PDB entry 9NNO | X-ray diffraction, 1.80 A resolution | chain A

[Chain A]
Protein: Cholesterol 24-hydroxylase
Organism: Homo sapiens
Notes: EC 1.14.14.25
UniProt: Q9Y6A2 (CP46A_HUMAN); residue numbers follow UniProt; this construct covers 28-494
Chain sequence (474 residues; row label = number of the first residue in the row):
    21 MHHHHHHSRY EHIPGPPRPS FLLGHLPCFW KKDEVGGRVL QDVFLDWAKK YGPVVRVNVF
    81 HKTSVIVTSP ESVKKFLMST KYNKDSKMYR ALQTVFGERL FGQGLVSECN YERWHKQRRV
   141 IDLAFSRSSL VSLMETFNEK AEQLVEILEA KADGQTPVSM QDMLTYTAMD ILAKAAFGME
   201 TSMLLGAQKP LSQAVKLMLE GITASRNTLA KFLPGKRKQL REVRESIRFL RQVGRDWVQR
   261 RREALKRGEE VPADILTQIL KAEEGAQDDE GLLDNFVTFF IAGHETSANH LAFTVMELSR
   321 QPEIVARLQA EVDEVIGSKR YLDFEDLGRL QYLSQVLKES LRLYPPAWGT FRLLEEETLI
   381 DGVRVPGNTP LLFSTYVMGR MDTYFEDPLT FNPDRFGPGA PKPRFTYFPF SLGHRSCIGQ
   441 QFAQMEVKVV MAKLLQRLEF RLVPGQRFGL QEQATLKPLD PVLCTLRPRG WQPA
Not modelled in the structure: 21-27, 38-56, 226-235, 492-494
Differences from the reference sequence: initiating methionine (21); expression tag (22-27)
Ion coordination: heme Fe: C437 (together with A1BY9)
Small-molecule neighbours:
  - A1BY9 (N-[6-(1,3-oxazol-5-yl)-4-(trifluoromethyl)pyridin-2-yl]cyclopropanecarboxamide): M108, Y109, L112, F121, V126, L219, I222, I301, A302, T306, W368, G369, F371, C437, A474, T475
  - heme (HEM): K104, Y109, L125, V126, W134, R138, F145, L192, I275, T298, F299, A302, G303, T306, S307, H310, L361, P366, A367, G369, T370, P429, F430, S431, R435, S436, C437, I438, G439, F442, A443, E446

[Overview]
Bound to chain A: heme and compound A1BY9.
Chain A is Cholesterol 24-hydroxylase (Homo sapiens); the structure, Crystal structure of CYP46A1 with
N-[6-(1,3-oxazol-5-yl)-4-(trifluoromethyl)pyridin-2-yl]cyclopropanecarboxamide (compound 4l), was determined
by X-ray diffraction together with 9NNJ and 9NNM from the same study.
